7NZ4 - chains A1 and B1 of the 14 polymer chains in the assembly; structure by electron microscopy, 13.00 A resolution (very low resolution: no residue pairs are listed; an interface is given only as per-side residue counts).

[Chain A1 (and B1)]
Name: Chromosome partition protein MukB
Source organism: Photorhabdus thracensis
Notes: chain B1 of this document is another copy of the same molecule, construct and numbering; everything in this record applies to it too
UniProtKB: A0A0F7LRY2 (A0A0F7LRY2_9GAMM); residues 1-1482 here = UniProt positions 1-1482
Chain sequence (1482 residues; each row starts with the number of its first residue):
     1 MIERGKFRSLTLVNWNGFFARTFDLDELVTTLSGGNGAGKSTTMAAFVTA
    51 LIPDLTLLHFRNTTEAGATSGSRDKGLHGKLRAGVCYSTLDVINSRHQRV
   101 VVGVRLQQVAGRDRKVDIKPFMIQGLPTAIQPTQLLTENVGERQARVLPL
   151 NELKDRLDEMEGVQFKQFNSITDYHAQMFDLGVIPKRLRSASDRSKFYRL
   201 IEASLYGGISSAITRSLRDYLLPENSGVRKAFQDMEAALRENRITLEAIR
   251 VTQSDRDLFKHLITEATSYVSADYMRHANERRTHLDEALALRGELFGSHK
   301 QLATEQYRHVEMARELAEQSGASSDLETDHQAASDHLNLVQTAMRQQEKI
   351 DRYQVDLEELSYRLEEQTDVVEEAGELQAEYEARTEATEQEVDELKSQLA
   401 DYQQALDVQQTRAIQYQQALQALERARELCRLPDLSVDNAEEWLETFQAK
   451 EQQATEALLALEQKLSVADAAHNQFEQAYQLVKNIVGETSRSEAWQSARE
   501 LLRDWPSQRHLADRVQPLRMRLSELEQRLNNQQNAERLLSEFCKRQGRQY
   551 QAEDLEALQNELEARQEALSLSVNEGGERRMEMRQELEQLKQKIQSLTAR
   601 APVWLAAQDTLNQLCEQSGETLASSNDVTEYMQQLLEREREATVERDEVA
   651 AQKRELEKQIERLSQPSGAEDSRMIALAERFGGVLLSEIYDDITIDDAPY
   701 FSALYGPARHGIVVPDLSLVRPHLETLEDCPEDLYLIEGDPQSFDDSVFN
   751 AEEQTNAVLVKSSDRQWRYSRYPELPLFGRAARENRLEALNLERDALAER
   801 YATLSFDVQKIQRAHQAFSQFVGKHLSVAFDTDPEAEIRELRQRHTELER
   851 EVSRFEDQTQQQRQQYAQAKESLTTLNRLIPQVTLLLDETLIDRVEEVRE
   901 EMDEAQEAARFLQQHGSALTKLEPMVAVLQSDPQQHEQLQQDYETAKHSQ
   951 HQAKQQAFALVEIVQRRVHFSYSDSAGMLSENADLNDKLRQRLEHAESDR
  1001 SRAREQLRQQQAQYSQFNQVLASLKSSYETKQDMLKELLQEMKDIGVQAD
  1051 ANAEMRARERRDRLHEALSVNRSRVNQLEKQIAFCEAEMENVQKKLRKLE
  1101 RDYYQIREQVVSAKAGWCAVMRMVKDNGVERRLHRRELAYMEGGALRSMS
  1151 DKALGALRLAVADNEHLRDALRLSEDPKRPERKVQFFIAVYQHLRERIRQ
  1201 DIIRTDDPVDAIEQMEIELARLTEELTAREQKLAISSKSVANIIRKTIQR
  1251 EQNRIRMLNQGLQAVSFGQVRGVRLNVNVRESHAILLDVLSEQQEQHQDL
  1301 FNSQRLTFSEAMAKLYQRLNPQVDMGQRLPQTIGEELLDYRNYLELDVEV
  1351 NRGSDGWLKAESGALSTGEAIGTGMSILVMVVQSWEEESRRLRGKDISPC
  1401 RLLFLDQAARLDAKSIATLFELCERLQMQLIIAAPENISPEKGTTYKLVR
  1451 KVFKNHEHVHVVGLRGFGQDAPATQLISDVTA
Disordered / not traced: 1, 1469-1482
Sequence notes: engineered mutation Gln1407 (Glu in A0A0F7LRY2)
Residues lining bound ligands: 4'-phosphopantetheine (PNS): Leu285, Leu289, Gly293
Reported in the primary citation:
  - mutagenesis - E1407Q: decreased catalytic activity (citing earlier work)
  - mutagenesis - S1366R, D1406A: abolished growth

[How chain A1 and chain B1 interact]
At this resolution (13 A) residue pairs are not listed: 176 residues of chain A1 and 183 of chain B1 lie at the interface.

[Summary]
The interface between chain A1 and chain B1 involves 176 residues on one side and 183 on the other. Bound to
chain A1: 4'-phosphopantetheine. From the paper: S1366R and D1406A of chain A1 abolish growth; E1407Q of chain
A1 reduces catalytic activity.
Both chains are Chromosome partition protein MukB (Photorhabdus thracensis). Entry 7NZ4 (Cryo-EM structure of
the MukBEF dimer) was determined by electron microscopy (same publication as 7NYW, 7NYX, 7NYY, 7NYZ, 7NZ0,
7NZ2 and 7NZ3).
